PDB entry 3IBL | X-ray diffraction, 1.55 A resolution | chain A

== Chain A ==
Protein: Carbonic anhydrase 2
Organism: Homo sapiens
Notes: EC 4.2.1.1
Reference sequence: P00918 (CAH2_HUMAN); the author numbering skips numbers that UniProt does not, so the offset changes along the chain: 2-125 = UniProt 2-125; 127-261 = UniProt 126-260
Chain sequence (259 residues; numbered 2 to 261; 1 number in that range is skipped by the numbering (no residue carries it; nothing is unmodelled there); the number before each row is that of its first residue):
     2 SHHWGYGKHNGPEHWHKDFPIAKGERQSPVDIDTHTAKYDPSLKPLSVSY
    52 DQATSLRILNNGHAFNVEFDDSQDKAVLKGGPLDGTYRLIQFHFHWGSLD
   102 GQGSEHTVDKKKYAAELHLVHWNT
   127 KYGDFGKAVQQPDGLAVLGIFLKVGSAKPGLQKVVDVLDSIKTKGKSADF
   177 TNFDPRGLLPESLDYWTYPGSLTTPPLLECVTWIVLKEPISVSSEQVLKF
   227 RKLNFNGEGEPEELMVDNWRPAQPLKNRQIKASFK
Unresolved in the structure: 2
Bound ions: 4-(hydroxymercury)benzoic acid Hg near Cys206 (its only coordinating residue here)
Ligand contacts:
  - 4-(hydroxymercury)benzoic acid (HGB): Arg27, Val135, Gln136, Gln137, Pro138, Glu205, Cys206
  - octane-1,8-diyl disulfamate (O59): Gln92, His94, His96, Glu106, His119, Val121, Phe131, Gly132, Val135, Val143, Ser197, Leu198, Thr199, Thr200, Pro202, Trp209
  - Zn2+ (ZN): His94, His96, Glu106, His119, Thr199
Curated features (UniProtKB/Swiss-Prot):
  - active site: His64 (Proton donor/acceptor)
  - binding site (Zn(2+)): His94, His96, His119
  - binding site (substrate): Thr199, Thr200
  - site: Tyr7 (Fine-tunes the proton-transfer properties of H-64), Asn62 (Fine-tunes the proton-transfer properties of H-64), Asn67 (Fine-tunes the proton-transfer properties of H-64), Gln92 (Involved in the binding of some activators, including histamine and L-histidine)
  - modified residue: Ser2 (N-acetylserine), Ser166 (Phosphoserine), Ser173 (Phosphoserine)

== In short ==
Chain A binds Zn2+, octane-1,8-diyl disulfamate and 4-(hydroxymercury)benzoic acid. From UniProt: active-site
residue His64, 3 Zn2+-binding residues and substrate-binding residues Thr199 and Thr200.
Chain A is Carbonic anhydrase 2 (Homo sapiens); the structure, The crystal structure of the human carbonic
anhydrase II in complex with an aliphatic bis-sulfamate inhibitor, was determined by X-ray diffraction (same
publication as 3IBI, 3IBN and 3IBU).
